Entry 3RVZ (X-ray diffraction, 2.80 A resolution); this record covers chains A and B.

Chain A:
Molecule: Ion transport protein
Source organism: Arcobacter butzleri
Reference sequence: A8EVM5 (A8EVM5_ARCB4); residues 1001-1267 here correspond to UniProt positions 1-267 (UniProt number = residue number - 1000)
Amino-acid sequence (285 residues; each row starts with the number of its first residue):
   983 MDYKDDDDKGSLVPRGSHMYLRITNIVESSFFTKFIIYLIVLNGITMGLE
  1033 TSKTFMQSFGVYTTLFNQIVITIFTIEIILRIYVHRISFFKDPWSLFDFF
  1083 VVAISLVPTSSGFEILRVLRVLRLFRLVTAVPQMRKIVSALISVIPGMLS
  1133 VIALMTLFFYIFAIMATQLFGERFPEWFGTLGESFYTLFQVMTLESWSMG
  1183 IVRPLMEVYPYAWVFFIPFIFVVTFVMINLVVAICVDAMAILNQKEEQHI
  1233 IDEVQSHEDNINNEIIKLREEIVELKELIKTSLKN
Unresolved in the structure: 983-1000, 1220-1267
Differences from the reference sequence: expression tag (983-1000); engineered mutation Cys1217 (Ile217 in A8EVM5)
Ligand contacts:
  - 1,2-dimyristoyl-sn-glycero-3-phosphocholine (PX4), molecule 1: Pro1075, Trp1076, Lys1118, Ser1121, Ile1124
  - 1,2-dimyristoyl-sn-glycero-3-phosphocholine (PX4), molecule 2: Met1137, Thr1138, Phe1141, Thr1162, Gly1164, Glu1165, Phe1167, Tyr1168, Phe1171, Met1209
  - 1,2-dimyristoyl-sn-glycero-3-phosphocholine (PX4), molecule 3: Phe1171, Met1174, Thr1175, Leu1176
  - 1,2-dimyristoyl-sn-glycero-3-phosphocholine (PX4), molecule 4: Val1190, Tyr1191, Tyr1193, Ala1194
  - 1,2-dimyristoyl-sn-glycero-3-phosphocholine (PX4), molecule 5: Trp1195, Ile1199, Phe1203
From the paper describing this entry:
  - specificity-determining residues: Glu1177 (by similarity / conservation)

Chain B:
Molecule: Ion transport protein
Source organism: Arcobacter butzleri
Reference sequence: A8EVM5 (A8EVM5_ARCB4); residues 2001-2267 here correspond to UniProt positions 1-267 (UniProt number = residue number - 2000)
Amino-acid sequence (285 residues; each row starts with the number of its first residue):
  1983 MDYKDDDDKGSLVPRGSHMYLRITNIVESSFFTKFIIYLIVLNGITMGLE
  2033 TSKTFMQSFGVYTTLFNQIVITIFTIEIILRIYVHRISFFKDPWSLFDFF
  2083 VVAISLVPTSSGFEILRVLRVLRLFRLVTAVPQMRKIVSALISVIPGMLS
  2133 VIALMTLFFYIFAIMATQLFGERFPEWFGTLGESFYTLFQVMTLESWSMG
  2183 IVRPLMEVYPYAWVFFIPFIFVVTFVMINLVVAICVDAMAILNQKEEQHI
  2233 IDEVQSHEDNINNEIIKLREEIVELKELIKTSLKN
Unresolved in the structure: 1983-2000, 2220-2267
Differences from the reference sequence: expression tag (1983-2000); engineered mutation Cys2217 (Ile217 in A8EVM5)
Ligand contacts:
  - 1,2-dimyristoyl-sn-glycero-3-phosphocholine (PX4), molecule 1: Gly2030, Leu2031, Ser2034, Lys2035, Thr2036
  - 1,2-dimyristoyl-sn-glycero-3-phosphocholine (PX4), molecule 2: Trp2076, Lys2118, Ser2121
  - 1,2-dimyristoyl-sn-glycero-3-phosphocholine (PX4), molecule 3: Met2137, Thr2162, Gly2164, Glu2165, Phe2167, Tyr2168, Phe2171, Met2209
  - 1,2-dimyristoyl-sn-glycero-3-phosphocholine (PX4), molecule 4: Leu2151, Val2190, Tyr2191, Tyr2193
  - 1,2-dimyristoyl-sn-glycero-3-phosphocholine (PX4), molecule 5: Phe2171, Met2174, Thr2175
  - 1,2-dimyristoyl-sn-glycero-3-phosphocholine (PX4), molecule 6: Leu2176, Ile2202, Thr2206
  - 1,2-dimyristoyl-sn-glycero-3-phosphocholine (PX4), molecule 7: Trp2195, Ile2199, Phe2203

How chain A and chain B interact:
Residue-residue contacts - 53 pairs, chain A then chain B:
  Gly1026(A) - Tyr2142(B)  hydrogen bond (backbone-side chain)
  Met1029(A) - Ile2146(B)
  Gly1030(A) - Tyr2142(B)  hydrogen bond (backbone-side chain)
  Gly1030(A) - Ile2146(B)
  Thr1033(A) - Thr2149(B)
  Thr1033(A) - Leu2163(B)
  Val1100(A) - Met2147(B)
  Val1100(A) - Gln2150(B)
  Val1100(A) - Leu2151(B)  hydrophobic
  Leu1101(A) - Met2147(B)  hydrophobic
  Val1103(A) - Ile2143(B)
  Val1103(A) - Met2147(B)  hydrophobic
  Leu1106(A) - Tyr2142(B)  hydrophobic
  Leu1106(A) - Ile2143(B)  hydrophobic
  Phe1107(A) - Phe2140(B)  hydrophobic
  Phe1107(A) - Ile2143(B)  hydrophobic
  Val1110(A) - Leu2139(B)  hydrophobic
  Ile1119(A) - Ser2132(B)
  Ile1119(A) - Val2133(B)  hydrophobic
  Ile1119(A) - Leu2136(B)  hydrophobic
  Leu1123(A) - Leu2136(B)  hydrophobic
  Leu1123(A) - Phe2207(B)
  Leu1123(A) - Asn2211(B)
  Ile1127(A) - Phe2207(B)  hydrophobic
  Met1130(A) - Phe2207(B)  hydrophobic
  Trp1159(A) - Arg2185(B)
  Tyr1168(A) - Trp2179(B)
  Tyr1168(A) - Ser2180(B)  hydrogen bond
  Tyr1168(A) - Val2184(B)
  Tyr1168(A) - Arg2185(B)
  Tyr1168(A) - Met2188(B)
  Thr1169(A) - Arg2185(B)  hydrogen bond
  Phe1171(A) - Trp2179(B)  hydrophobic
  Phe1171(A) - Ile2199(B)  hydrophobic
  Phe1171(A) - Phe2203(B)  hydrophobic
  Gln1172(A) - Trp2179(B)
  Gln1172(A) - Ser2180(B)  hydrogen bond
  Gln1172(A) - Met2181(B)
  Gln1172(A) - Arg2185(B)  hydrogen bond
  Thr1175(A) - Trp2179(B)  hydrogen bond
  Glu1177(A) - Leu2176(B)
  Glu1177(A) - Ser2178(B)
  Glu1177(A) - Trp2179(B)
  Glu1177(A) - Ser2180(B)  hydrogen bond (side chain-backbone)
  Glu1177(A) - Met2181(B)  hydrogen bond (side chain-backbone)
  Ser1178(A) - Met2181(B)
  Gly1182(A) - Met2181(B)
  Ile1183(A) - Met2181(B)  hydrophobic
  Val1213(A) - Ile2210(B)  hydrophobic
  Ile1216(A) - Phe2207(B)  hydrophobic
  Ile1216(A) - Asn2211(B)
  Ile1216(A) - Val2214(B)
  Cys1217(A) - Val2214(B)  hydrophobic
Other interface residues (no listed pair), chain A (35 interface residues in all): Ile1027, Arg1099, Leu1104, Leu1109, Met1116, Val1120, Val1126, Glu1158
Other interface residues (no listed pair), chain B (35 interface residues in all): Ala2135, Phe2144, Gly2182, Glu2189, Trp2195, Ile2202, Cys2217, Val2218

Overview:
Chain A and chain B each contribute 35 residues to their interface, with 9 hydrogen bonds. Among the polar
pairs are Gly1026(A)-Tyr2142(B), Gly1030(A)-Tyr2142(B) and Tyr1168(A)-Ser2180(B). 5
1,2-dimyristoyl-sn-glycero-3-phosphocholine molecules are bound between chain A and chain B. Chain A binds 7
copies of 1,2-dimyristoyl-sn-glycero-3-phosphocholine. Chain B binds 7 copies of
1,2-dimyristoyl-sn-glycero-3-phosphocholine. From the paper: the specificity determinant Glu1177(A).
Both chains are Ion transport protein (Arcobacter butzleri). Entry 3RVZ (Crystal structure of the NavAb
voltage-gated sodium channel (Ile217Cys, 2.8 A)) was determined by X-ray diffraction together with 3RVY and
3RW0 from the same study.
